Entry 4RX9 (X-ray diffraction, 1.75 A resolution); this record covers chain A.

[Chain A]
Name: Tyrosine-protein kinase SYK
Source organism: Homo sapiens
Notes: EC 2.7.10.2
UniProt: P43405 (KSYK_HUMAN); residue numbers follow UniProt; this construct covers 356-635
Chain sequence (290 residues; numbered 353 to 642; the number before each row is that of its first residue):
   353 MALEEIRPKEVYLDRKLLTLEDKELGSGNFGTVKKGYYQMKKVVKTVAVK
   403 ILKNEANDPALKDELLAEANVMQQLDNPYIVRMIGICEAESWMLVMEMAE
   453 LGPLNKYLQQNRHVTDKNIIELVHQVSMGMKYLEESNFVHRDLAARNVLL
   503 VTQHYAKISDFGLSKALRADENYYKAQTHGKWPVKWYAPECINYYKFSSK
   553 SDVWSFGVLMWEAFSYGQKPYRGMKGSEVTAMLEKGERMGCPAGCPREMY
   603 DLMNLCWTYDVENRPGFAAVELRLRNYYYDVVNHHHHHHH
Not modelled in the structure: 353-362, 379-381, 406-410, 531, 640-642
Sequence notes: expression tag (353-355, 636-642); conflict Thr467 (Lys in P43405)
Residues lining bound ligands: 3YT (2-{[(1R,2S)-2-aminocyclohexyl]amino}-4-{[3-(2H-1,2,3-triazol-2-yl)phenyl]amino}pyrimidine-5-carboxamide): Leu377, Gly378, Val385, Ala400, Lys402, Val433, Met448, Glu449, Met450, Ala451, Gly454, Pro455, Arg498, Asn499, Leu501, Ser511, Asp512

[Summary]
Bound to chain A: compound 3YT.
Chain A is Tyrosine-protein kinase SYK (Homo sapiens); the structure, SYK Catalytic Domain Complexed with a
Potent Pyrimidine Inhibitor, was determined by X-ray diffraction (same publication as 4RX7 and 4RX8).
